6SIM - chain A; structure by X-ray diffraction, 1.61 A resolution.

== Chain A ==
Protein: Lysozyme C
Source organism: Gallus gallus
Notes: EC 3.2.1.17
UniProtKB: P00698 (LYSC_CHICK); numbering as in UniProt (aligned over 1-147)
Amino-acid sequence (147 residues; each row starts with the number of its first residue):
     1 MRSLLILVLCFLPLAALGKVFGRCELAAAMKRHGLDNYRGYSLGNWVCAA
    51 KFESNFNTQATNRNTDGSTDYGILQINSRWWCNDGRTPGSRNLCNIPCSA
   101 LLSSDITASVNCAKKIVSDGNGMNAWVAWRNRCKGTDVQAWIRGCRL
Disordered / not traced: 1-18
Disulfides: Cys-24/Cys-145, Cys-48/Cys-133, Cys-82/Cys-98, Cys-94/Cys-112
Bound ions: Na+: Ser-78, Cys-82, Ser-90, Arg-91
UniProt features mapped onto this chain:
  - active site: Glu-53, Asp-70
  - binding site (substrate): Asp-119
  - natural variant: Tyr-71 (Y71F; Y71S)

== Summary ==
The Na+ site is built by Ser-78, Cys-82, Ser-90 and Arg-91. From UniProt: active-site residues Glu-53 and
Asp-70 and substrate-binding residue Asp-119.
Chain A is Lysozyme C (Gallus gallus); the structure, SAD structure of Hen Egg White Lysozyme recovered by
inverse beam geometry data collection and univariate ..., was determined by X-ray diffraction, deposited
together with 6SHO, 6SIJ, 6SIK and 6SIL.
